PDB entry 2Q2X | X-ray diffraction, 2.00 A resolution | chain A

== Chain A ==
Protein: CurF
Source organism: Lyngbya majuscula
Notes: fragment: ECH2 decarboxylase domain
UniProt: Q6DNE7 (Q6DNE7_9CYAN); residue numbers follow UniProt; this construct covers 17-257
Sequence (243 residues; row label = number of the first residue in the row):
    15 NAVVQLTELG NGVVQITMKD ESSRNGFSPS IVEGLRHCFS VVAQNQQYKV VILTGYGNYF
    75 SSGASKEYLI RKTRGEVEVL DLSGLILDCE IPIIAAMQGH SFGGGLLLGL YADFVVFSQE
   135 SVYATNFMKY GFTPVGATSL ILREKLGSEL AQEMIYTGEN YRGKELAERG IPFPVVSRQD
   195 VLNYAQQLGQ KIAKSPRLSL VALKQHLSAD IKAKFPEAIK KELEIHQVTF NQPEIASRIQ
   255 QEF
Not modelled in the structure: 15
Construct notes: expression tag (15-16); modified residue (32, 111, 142, 168)
Modified positions: Mse32, Mse111, Mse142, Mse168 (selenomethionine; parent Met)

== Overview ==
Chain A is CurF (Lyngbya majuscula); the structure, Crystal Structure of the ECH2 decarboxylase domain of CurF
from Lyngbya majuscula, was determined by X-ray diffraction, deposited together with 2Q34 and 2Q35.
